Entry 7BXT (electron microscopy, 4.20 A resolution (low resolution: residue-level contacts below are approximate; hydrogen-bond / salt-bridge calls are withheld)); this record covers chains G and I of the 14 polymer chains in the assembly.

# Chain G
Protein: Histone H2A type 1-B/E
Source organism: Homo sapiens
Reference sequence: P04908 (H2A1B_HUMAN); residues 1-129 here correspond to UniProt positions 2-130 (UniProt number = residue number + 1)
Chain sequence (133 residues; numbered -3 to 129; the number before each row is that of its first residue; numbers below 1 keep their minus sign (Gly-3 is residue -3)):
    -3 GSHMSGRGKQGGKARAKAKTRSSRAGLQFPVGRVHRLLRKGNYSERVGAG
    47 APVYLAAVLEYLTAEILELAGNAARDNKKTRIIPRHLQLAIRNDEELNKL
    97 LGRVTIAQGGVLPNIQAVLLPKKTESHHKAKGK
Not modelled in the structure: -3 to 10, 119-129
Sequence notes: expression tag (-3 to 0)
UniProt features mapped onto this chain:
  - modified residue: Ser1 (N-acetylserine), Arg3 (Citrulline), Lys5 (N6-(2-hydroxyisobutyryl)lysine), Lys9 (N6-(2-hydroxyisobutyryl)lysine), Lys13 (N6-(beta-hydroxybutyryl)lysine), Lys36 (N6-(2-hydroxyisobutyryl)lysine), Lys74 (N6-(2-hydroxyisobutyryl)lysine), Lys75 (N6-(2-hydroxyisobutyryl)lysine), Lys95 (N6-(2-hydroxyisobutyryl)lysine), Gln104 (N5-methylglutamine), Lys118 (N6-(2-hydroxyisobutyryl)lysine), Lys119 (N6-crotonyllysine), Thr120 (Phosphothreonine), Lys125 (N6-crotonyllysine)
  - cross-link (Glycyl lysine isopeptide (Lys-Gly)): Lys13 (interchain with G-Cter in ubiquitin), Lys15 (interchain with G-Cter in ubiquitin), Lys119 (interchain with G-Cter in ubiquitin)

# Chain I
Molecule: 145-nt DNA strand
Sequence (145 nucleotides; numbered 1 to 145; the number before each row is that of its first residue):
     1 ATCAGAATCCCGGTGCCGAGGCCGCTCAATTGGTCGTAGACAGCTCTAGC
    51 ACCGCTTAAACGCACGTACGCGCTGTCCCCCGCGTTTTAACCGCCAAGGG
   101 GATTACTCCCTAGTCTCCAGGCACGAGTCAGATATATACATCGAT

# Interface between chain G and chain I
Pairs across the interface - 11 pairs, chain G then chain I:
  Arg11(G) with DT116(I)
  Arg29(G) with DC122(I)
  Arg42(G) with DT111(I); DA112(I)
  Val43(G) with DA112(I)
  Gly44(G) with DT111(I)
  Ala45(G) with DT111(I)
  Lys75(G) with DG131(I); DA132(I)
  Thr76(G) with DG131(I)
  Arg77(G) with DG131(I)
Also at the interface, not in a pair above, chain G (11 interface residues in all): His31, Glu41
Also at the interface, not in a pair above, chain I (9 interface residues in all): DC118, DG121, DA130

# Summary
The interface between chain G and chain I involves 11 residues on one side and 9 on the other.
Here chain G is Histone H2A type 1-B/E (Homo sapiens) and chain I is a 145-nt DNA strand. Entry 7BXT (The
cryo-EM structure of CENP-A nucleosome in complex with CENP-C peptide and CENP-N N-terminal domain) was
determined by electron microscopy, deposited together with 7BY0.
